8Z97 - chains B and G of the 7 polymer chains in the assembly; structure by electron microscopy, 2.65 A resolution.

== Chain B ==
Molecule: RNA-directed RNA polymerase catalytic subunit
Organism: Thogoto virus (isolate SiAr 126)
Notes: EC 2.7.7.48
UniProt: O41353 (RDRP_THOGV); numbering as in UniProt (aligned over 1-710)
Amino-acid sequence (710 residues; row label = number of the first residue in the row):
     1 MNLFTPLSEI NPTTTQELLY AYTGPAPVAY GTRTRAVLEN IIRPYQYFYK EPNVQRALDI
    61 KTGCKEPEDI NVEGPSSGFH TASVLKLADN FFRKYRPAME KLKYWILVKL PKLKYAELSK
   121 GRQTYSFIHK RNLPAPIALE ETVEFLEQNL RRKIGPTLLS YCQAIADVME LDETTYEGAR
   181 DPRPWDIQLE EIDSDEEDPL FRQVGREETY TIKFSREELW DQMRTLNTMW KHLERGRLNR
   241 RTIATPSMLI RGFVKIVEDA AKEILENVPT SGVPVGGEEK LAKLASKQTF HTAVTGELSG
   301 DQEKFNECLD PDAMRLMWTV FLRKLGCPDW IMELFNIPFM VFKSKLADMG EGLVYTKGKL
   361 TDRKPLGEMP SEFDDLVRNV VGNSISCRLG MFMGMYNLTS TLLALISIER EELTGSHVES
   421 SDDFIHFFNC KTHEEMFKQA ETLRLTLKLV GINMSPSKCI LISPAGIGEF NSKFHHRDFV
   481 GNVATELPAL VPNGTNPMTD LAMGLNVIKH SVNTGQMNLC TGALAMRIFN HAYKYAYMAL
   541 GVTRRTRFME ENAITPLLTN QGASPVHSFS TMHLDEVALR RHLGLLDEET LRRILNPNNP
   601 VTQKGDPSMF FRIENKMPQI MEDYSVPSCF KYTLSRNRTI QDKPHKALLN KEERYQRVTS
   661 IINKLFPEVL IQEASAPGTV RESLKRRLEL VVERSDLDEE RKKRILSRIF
Unresolved in the structure: 181-208, 639-650
Differences from the reference sequence: conflict Leu7 (Arg in O41353), Trp230 (Cys in O41353)
Residues lining bound ligands: V9G (7-methyl-guanosine-5'-triphosphate-5'-(2'-O-methyl)-adenosine): Val669, Leu670, Ile671, Gln672, Glu673
From the paper describing this entry:
  - conformationally variable residues (loop rearrangement): Leu665 to Val680

== Chain G ==
Molecule: 9-nt RNA strand
Sequence (9 nucleotides; row label = number of the first residue in the row):
     2 GCAAAAACA
Glycans and other covalent adducts: compound V9G linked to G2

== Interface between chain B and chain G ==
Pairs across the interface (17; chain B residue first):
  Tyr22(B) with C9(G), hydrogen bond to the phosphate
  Lys120(B) with G2(G), salt bridge to the phosphate; C3(G), salt bridge to the phosphate
  Arg122(B) with A4(G), salt bridge to the phosphate; A5(G), salt bridge to the phosphate
  Ser421(B) with A10(G), phosphate contact
  Asp422(B) with A10(G), hydrogen bond to the sugar
  Asp423(B) with A10(G), phosphate contact
  Asn471(B) with C9(G), sugar contact; A10(G), sugar contact
  Ser472(B) with C9(G), phosphate contact
  Thr485(B) with A7(G), sugar contact; A8(G), sugar contact
  Pro488(B) with A7(G), phosphate contact; A8(G), phosphate contact
  Ala489(B) with A7(G), sugar contact
  Asn493(B) with A6(G), sugar contact
Also at the interface, not in a pair above, chain B (14 interface residues in all): Ser119, Met503

== In short ==
14 residues of chain B face 9 of chain G across their interface; the contacts include 2 hydrogen bonds and 4
salt bridges. Polar pairs include Asp422(B)-A10(G), Tyr22(B)-C9(G) and Lys120(B)-G2(G). Chain B binds compound
V9G. Covalently linked compound V9G: at G2(G). The paper reports conformational variability at Leu665(B).
Here chain B is RNA-directed RNA polymerase catalytic subunit (Thogoto virus (isolate SiAr 126)) and chain G
is a 9-nt RNA strand. Entry 8Z97 (Cryo-EM structure of Thogoto virus polymerase in a transcription elongation
conformation) was determined by electron microscopy, deposited together with 8Z85, 8Z8J, 8Z8N, 8Z8X, 8Z90,
8Z98 and 3 further entries.
